PDB entry 4JYU | X-ray diffraction, 1.80 A resolution | chains H and L

Chain H:
Protein: Factor VII light chain
From: Homo sapiens
Notes: EC 3.4.21.21
UniProt: P08709 (FA7_HUMAN); the construct lacks a stretch of the UniProt sequence and is renumbered around it, so the offset changes along the chain: 16-35 = UniProt 213-232; 37-60 = UniProt 233-256; 61-129 = UniProt 261-329; 134-147 = UniProt 337-350; 5 more segments
Chain sequence (254 residues; numbered 16 to 257 plus 23 insertion-coded residues; 11 numbers in that range are skipped by the numbering (no residue carries them; nothing is unmodelled there); the number before each row is that of its first residue; a row labelled like 60A-60D holds insertion residues (60A, then the next letters in order)):
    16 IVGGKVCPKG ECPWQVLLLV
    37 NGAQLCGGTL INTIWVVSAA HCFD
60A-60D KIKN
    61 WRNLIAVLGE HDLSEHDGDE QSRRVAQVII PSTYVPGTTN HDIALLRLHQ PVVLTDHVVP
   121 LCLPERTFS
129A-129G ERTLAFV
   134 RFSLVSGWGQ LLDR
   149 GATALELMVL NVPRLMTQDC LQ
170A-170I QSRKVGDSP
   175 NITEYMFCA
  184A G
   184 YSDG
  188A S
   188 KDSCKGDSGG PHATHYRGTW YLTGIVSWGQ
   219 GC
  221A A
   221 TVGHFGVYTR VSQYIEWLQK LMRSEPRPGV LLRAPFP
Disulfides: Cys22-Cys27, Cys42-Cys58, Cys168-Cys182, Cys191-Cys220
Metal / ion sites: Ca2+: Glu70, Asp72, Glu75, Glu80
Ligand contacts: 1OK ((2R)-2-[(1-aminoisoquinolin-6-yl)amino]-2-[3-ethoxy-4-(propan-2-yloxy)phenyl]-N-(phenylsulfonyl)ethanamide): His57, Asp60, Thr98, Thr99, Asp102, Pro170I, Asp189, Ser190, Cys191, Lys192, Ser195, Val213, Ser214, Trp215, Gly216, Gln217, Gly219, Cys220, Gly226, Val227, Tyr228
Curated features (UniProtKB/Swiss-Prot):
  - active site (Charge relay system): His57, Asp102, Ser195
  - binding site (substrate): Asp189
  - glycosylation: Asn175 (N-linked (GlcNAc...) asparagine)

Chain L:
Protein: Factor VII heavy chain
From: Homo sapiens
Notes: EC 3.4.21.21
UniProt: P08709 (FA7_HUMAN); residues 90-144 here correspond to UniProt positions 150-204 (UniProt number = residue number + 60)
Chain sequence (55 residues; row label = number of the first residue in the row):
    90 ICVNENGGCE QYCSDHTGTK RSCRCHEGYS LLADGVSCTP TVEYPCGKIP ILEKR
Disulfides: Cys91-Cys102, Cys98-Cys112, Cys114-Cys127

Chain H / chain L interface:
Disulfides between the chains: Cys122(H)-Cys135(L)
Pairs across the interface (44; chain H residue first):
  Lys24(H) - Ile140(L)
  Gly25(H) - Ile138(L)
  Glu26(H) - Ile138(L)
  Glu26(H) - Ile140(L)
  Glu26(H) - Leu141(L)
  Trp29(H) - Gly136(L)
  Trp29(H) - Lys137(L)
  Trp29(H) - Ile138(L)  hydrophobic
  Leu114(H) - Tyr133(L)
  Thr115(H) - Tyr133(L)
  Asp116(H) - Tyr133(L)  hydrogen bond
  Asp116(H) - Pro139(L)
  Asp116(H) - Lys143(L)  salt bridge
  Val119(H) - Pro134(L)
  Val119(H) - Lys137(L)
  Val119(H) - Pro139(L)
  Pro120(H) - Cys135(L)
  Pro120(H) - Gly136(L)  hydrogen bond (backbone-backbone)
  Leu121(H) - Cys135(L)
  Cys122(H) - Cys135(L)  disulfide
  Cys122(H) - Gly136(L)
  Leu123(H) - Tyr101(L)  hydrogen bond (backbone-side chain)
  Leu123(H) - His115(L)
  Pro124(H) - Tyr101(L)
  Glu125(H) - Tyr101(L)
  Glu125(H) - Arg113(L)  salt bridge
  Phe128(H) - Asn95(L)
  Phe128(H) - Gln100(L)
  Phe128(H) - Tyr101(L)  hydrophobic
  Arg129B(H) - Cys91(L)
  Thr129C(H) - Asn95(L)  hydrogen bond
  Tyr203(H) - Asn95(L)
  Tyr203(H) - Glu99(L)
  Arg204(H) - Gly97(L)  hydrogen bond (side chain-backbone)
  Arg204(H) - Cys98(L)  hydrogen bond (side chain-backbone)
  Arg204(H) - Glu99(L)
  Gly205(H) - Lys137(L)  hydrogen bond (backbone-side chain)
  Thr206(H) - Tyr118(L)
  Thr206(H) - Cys135(L)
  Thr206(H) - Gly136(L)
  Thr206(H) - Lys137(L)  hydrogen bond
  Trp207(H) - Gly136(L)  hydrogen bond (backbone-backbone)
  Trp207(H) - Ile138(L)
  Tyr208(H) - Gln100(L)
Interface residues without a listed pair, chain H (26 interface residues in all): Pro28, Ile47, Thr127
Interface residues without a listed pair, chain L (25 interface residues in all): Val92, Glu94, Cys102, Asp104, Arg144

Overview:
Chain H and chain L form an interface of 26 and 25 residues respectively; the contacts include 1 disulfide
bond, 9 hydrogen bonds and 2 salt bridges. Among the polar pairs are Asp116(H)-Lys143(L), Glu125(H)-Arg113(L)
and Asp116(H)-Tyr133(L). Bound to chain H: compound 1OK.
Chain H is Factor VII light chain and chain L is Factor VII heavy chain, both from Homo sapiens; the
structure, Structure of factor VIIA in complex with the inhibitor
(2R)-2-[(1-AMINOISOQUINOLIN-6-YL)AMINO]-2-[3-ETHOXY-4-(PROPAN-2-YLOXY)PHENYL]-N-(PHENYLSULFONYL)ETHANAMIDE,
was determined by X-ray diffraction (same publication as 4JYV).
